6U4R - chain A; structure by X-ray diffraction, 2.45 A resolution.

# Chain A
Name: Serum albumin
From: Equus caballus
UniProt: P35747 (ALBU_HORSE); residues 1-583 here correspond to UniProt positions 25-607 (UniProt number = residue number + 24)
Amino-acid sequence (583 residues; row label = number of the first residue in the row):
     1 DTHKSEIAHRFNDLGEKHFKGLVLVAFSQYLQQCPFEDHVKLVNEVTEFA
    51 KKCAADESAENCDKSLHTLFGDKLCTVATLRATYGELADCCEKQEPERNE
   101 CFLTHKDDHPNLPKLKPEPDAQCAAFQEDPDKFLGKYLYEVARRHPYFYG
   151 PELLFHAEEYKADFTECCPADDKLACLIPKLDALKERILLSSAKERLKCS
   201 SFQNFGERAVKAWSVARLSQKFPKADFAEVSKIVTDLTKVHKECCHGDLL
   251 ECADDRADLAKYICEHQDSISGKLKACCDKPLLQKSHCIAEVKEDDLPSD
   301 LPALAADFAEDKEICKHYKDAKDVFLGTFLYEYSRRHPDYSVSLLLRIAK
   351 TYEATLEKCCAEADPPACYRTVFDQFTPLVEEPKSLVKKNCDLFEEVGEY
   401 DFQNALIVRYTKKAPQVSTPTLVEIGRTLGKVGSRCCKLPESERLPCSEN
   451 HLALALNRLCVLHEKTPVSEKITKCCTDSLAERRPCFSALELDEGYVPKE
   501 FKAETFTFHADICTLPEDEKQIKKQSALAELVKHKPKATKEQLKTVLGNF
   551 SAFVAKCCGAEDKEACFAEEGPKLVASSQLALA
Disordered / not traced: 1-2
Differences from the reference sequence: variant Ala-560 (Arg584 in P35747)
Disulfide bonds: Cys-53/Cys-62, Cys-75/Cys-91, Cys-90/Cys-101, Cys-123/Cys-168, Cys-167/Cys-176, Cys-199/Cys-245, Cys-244/Cys-252, Cys-264/Cys-278, Cys-277/Cys-288, Cys-315/Cys-360, Cys-359/Cys-368, Cys-391/Cys-437, Cys-436/Cys-447, Cys-460/Cys-476, Cys-475/Cys-486, Cys-513/Cys-558, Cys-557/Cys-566
Ligand contacts:
  - Dexketoprofen (9KL; (2S)-2-[3-(benzenecarbonyl)phenyl]propanoic acid), molecule 1: Ile-7, Val-23, Ala-26, Phe-27, Val-46, Phe-49, Leu-66, His-67, Leu-69, Phe-70, Lys-73, Gly-247, Asp-248, Leu-249, Leu-250, Glu-251
  - Dexketoprofen (9KL), molecule 2: Lys-17, Lys-20, Gly-21, Leu-24, Val-40, Val-43, Asn-44, Asp-131, Lys-132, Leu-134, Gly-135, Leu-138
  - Dexketoprofen (9KL), molecule 3: Leu-393, Asp-401, Asn-404, Ala-405, Val-408, Arg-409, Leu-528, Lys-540, Glu-541, Leu-543, Lys-544, Leu-547
  - nonanoic acid (KNA): Leu-406, Arg-409, Tyr-410, Lys-413, Ala-414, Leu-429, Leu-452, Leu-456, Leu-459, Ile-472, Arg-484, Phe-487, Ser-488
UniProt features mapped onto this chain:
  - binding site (Cu cation): His-3
  - binding site (Ca(2+)): Glu-6, Asp-13, Glu-243, Asp-248, Glu-251, Asp-254, Asp-258
  - binding site (Zn(2+)): His-67, His-246, Asp-248
  - modified residue: Ser-5 (Phosphoserine), Ser-58 (Phosphoserine), Ser-65 (Phosphoserine), Thr-83 (Phosphothreonine), Ser-418 (Phosphoserine), Thr-419 (Phosphothreonine), Thr-421 (Phosphothreonine), Ser-488 (Phosphoserine), Lys-533 (N6-methyllysine), Thr-545 (Phosphothreonine), Lys-563 (N6-succinyllysine)

# Overview
Chain A binds 3 copies of Dexketoprofen and nonanoic acid. UniProt lists Cu cation-binding residue His-3, 7
Ca2+-binding residues and 3 Zn2+-binding residues.
Chain A is Serum albumin (Equus caballus); the structure, Crystal structure of Equine Serum Albumin complex
with ketoprofen, was determined by X-ray diffraction (same publication as 6U4X, 6U5A, 6CI6 and 5V0V).
